PDB entry 3U7S | X-ray diffraction, 2.05 A resolution | chains A and B

# Chain A (and B)
Name: Pol polyprotein
Source organism: Human immunodeficiency virus 1
Notes: EC 3.4.23.16; chain B of this document is another copy of the same molecule, construct and numbering; everything in this record applies to it too
Reference sequence: Q993Q5 (Q993Q5_9HIV1); residues 1-99 here correspond to UniProt positions 9-107 (UniProt number = residue number + 8)
Chain sequence (99 residues; numbered 1 to 99; the number before each row is that of its first residue):
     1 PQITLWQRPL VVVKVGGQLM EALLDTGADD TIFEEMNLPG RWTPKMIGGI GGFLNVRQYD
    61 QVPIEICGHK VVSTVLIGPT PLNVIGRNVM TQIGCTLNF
Differences from the reference sequence: engineered mutation Leu10 (Ile18 in Q993Q5), Val12 (Thr20 in Q993Q5), Ile32 (Val40 in Q993Q5), Phe33 (Leu41 in Q993Q5), Thr43 (Lys51 in Q993Q5), Leu54 (Val62 in Q993Q5), Asn55 (Lys63 in Q993Q5), Val72 (Ile80 in Q993Q5), Ile77 (Val85 in Q993Q5), Leu82 (Val90 in Q993Q5), Val89 (Leu97 in Q993Q5)
Residues lining bound ligands: tmc114 (017; (3r,3as,6ar)-hexahydrofuro[2,3-b]furan-3-yl(1S,2R)-3-[[(4-aminophenyl)sulfonyl](isobutyl)amino]-1-benzyl-2-hydroxypropylcarbamate): Arg8, Leu23, Asp25, Gly27, Ala28, Asp29, Asp30, Ile47, Gly48, Gly49, Ile50, Pro81, Leu82, Val84

# How chain A and chain B interact
Residue-residue contacts (92; chain A residue first):
  Pro1(A) - Leu97(B)
  Pro1(A) - Asn98(B)
  Pro1(A) - Phe99(B)  hydrogen bond (backbone-backbone)
  Gln2(A) - Thr96(B)  hydrogen bond
  Gln2(A) - Leu97(B)
  Gln2(A) - Asn98(B)
  Ile3(A) - Thr96(B)
  Ile3(A) - Leu97(B)  hydrogen bond (backbone-backbone)
  Leu5(A) - Thr26(B)
  Leu5(A) - Arg87(B)  hydrogen bond (backbone-side chain)
  Leu5(A) - Thr91(B)
  Leu5(A) - Cys95(B)
  Trp6(A) - Arg87(B)  hydrogen bond (backbone-side chain)
  Trp6(A) - Thr91(B)
  Trp6(A) - Gln92(B)
  Gln7(A) - Arg87(B)
  Arg8(A) - Asp29(B)  salt bridge
  Arg8(A) - Arg87(B)
  Pro9(A) - Thr26(B)
  Pro9(A) - Arg87(B)
  Leu23(A) - Gly27(B)
  Leu24(A) - Thr26(B)  hydrogen bond (backbone-side chain)
  Leu24(A) - Leu97(B)  hydrophobic
  Asp25(A) - Asp25(B)
  Asp25(A) - Thr26(B)
  Asp25(A) - Gly27(B)  hydrogen bond (side chain-backbone)
  Thr26(A) - Leu5(B)
  Thr26(A) - Pro9(B)
  Thr26(A) - Leu24(B)  hydrogen bond (side chain-backbone)
  Thr26(A) - Asp25(B)
  Thr26(A) - Thr26(B)  hydrogen bond (side chain-backbone)
  Thr26(A) - Leu97(B)
  Gly27(A) - Leu23(B)
  Gly27(A) - Asp25(B)  hydrogen bond (backbone-side chain)
  Asp29(A) - Arg8(B)  salt bridge
  Ile32(A) - Ile50(B)  hydrophobic
  Ile47(A) - Ile50(B)  hydrophobic
  Gly49(A) - Ile50(B)  hydrogen bond (backbone-backbone)
  Ile50(A) - Gly49(B)
  Ile50(A) - Ile50(B)  hydrogen bond (backbone-backbone)
  Ile50(A) - Gly52(B)
  Ile50(A) - Leu54(B)
  Ile50(A) - Pro79(B)
  Ile50(A) - Thr80(B)
  Gly51(A) - Ile50(B)  hydrogen bond (backbone-backbone)
  Gly51(A) - Gly51(B)
  Gly51(A) - Gly52(B)
  Gly52(A) - Ile50(B)  hydrogen bond (backbone-backbone)
  Gly52(A) - Gly51(B)  hydrogen bond (backbone-backbone)
  Leu54(A) - Ile50(B)  hydrophobic
  Leu54(A) - Gly51(B)
  Cys67(A) - Phe99(B)  hydrophobic
  His69(A) - Phe99(B)
  Thr80(A) - Ile50(B)
  Arg87(A) - Leu5(B)  hydrogen bond (side chain-backbone)
  Arg87(A) - Trp6(B)  hydrogen bond (side chain-backbone)
  Arg87(A) - Gln7(B)
  Arg87(A) - Arg8(B)
  Thr91(A) - Leu5(B)
  Thr91(A) - Trp6(B)
  Gln92(A) - Trp6(B)
  Ile93(A) - Phe99(B)
  Gly94(A) - Asn98(B)
  Gly94(A) - Phe99(B)
  Cys95(A) - Leu5(B)
  Cys95(A) - Leu97(B)  hydrophobic
  Cys95(A) - Asn98(B)
  Cys95(A) - Phe99(B)  hydrophobic
  Thr96(A) - Gln2(B)  hydrogen bond
  Thr96(A) - Ile3(B)
  Thr96(A) - Thr96(B)
  Thr96(A) - Leu97(B)
  Thr96(A) - Asn98(B)  hydrogen bond (backbone-backbone)
  Leu97(A) - Pro1(B)
  Leu97(A) - Gln2(B)
  Leu97(A) - Ile3(B)  hydrogen bond (backbone-backbone)
  Leu97(A) - Thr26(B)
  Leu97(A) - Cys95(B)  hydrophobic
  Leu97(A) - Thr96(B)
  Leu97(A) - Leu97(B)  hydrophobic
  Asn98(A) - Pro1(B)
  Asn98(A) - Gln2(B)  hydrogen bond
  Asn98(A) - Gly94(B)
  Asn98(A) - Cys95(B)
  Asn98(A) - Thr96(B)  hydrogen bond (backbone-backbone)
  Asn98(A) - Asn98(B)
  Phe99(A) - Pro1(B)  hydrogen bond (backbone-backbone)
  Phe99(A) - Ile3(B)  hydrophobic
  Phe99(A) - Cys67(B)  hydrophobic
  Phe99(A) - His69(B)
  Phe99(A) - Ile93(B)
  Phe99(A) - Cys95(B)  hydrophobic
Interface residues without a listed pair, chain A (39 interface residues in all): Thr4, Gly48, Pro79, Pro81, Met90
Interface residues without a listed pair, chain B (39 interface residues in all): Thr4, Ile32, Gly48, Phe53, Pro81, Met90

# Overview
Chain A and chain B each contribute 39 residues to their interface, with 23 hydrogen bonds and 2 salt bridges.
Polar contacts include Arg8(A)-Asp29(B), Gln2(A)-Thr96(B) and Leu5(A)-Arg87(B). Ligands of chain A: tmc114.
Both chains are Pol polyprotein (Human immunodeficiency virus 1). Entry 3U7S (HIV PR drug resistant patient's
variant in complex with darunavir) was determined by X-ray diffraction together with 3GGU from the same study.
